2DE7 - chains A and F of the 6 polymer chains in the assembly; structure by X-ray diffraction, 2.00 A resolution.

[Chain A]
Molecule: terminal oxygenase component of carbazole
Notes: EC 1.14.12.-
Chain sequence (392 residues; each row starts with the number of its first residue):
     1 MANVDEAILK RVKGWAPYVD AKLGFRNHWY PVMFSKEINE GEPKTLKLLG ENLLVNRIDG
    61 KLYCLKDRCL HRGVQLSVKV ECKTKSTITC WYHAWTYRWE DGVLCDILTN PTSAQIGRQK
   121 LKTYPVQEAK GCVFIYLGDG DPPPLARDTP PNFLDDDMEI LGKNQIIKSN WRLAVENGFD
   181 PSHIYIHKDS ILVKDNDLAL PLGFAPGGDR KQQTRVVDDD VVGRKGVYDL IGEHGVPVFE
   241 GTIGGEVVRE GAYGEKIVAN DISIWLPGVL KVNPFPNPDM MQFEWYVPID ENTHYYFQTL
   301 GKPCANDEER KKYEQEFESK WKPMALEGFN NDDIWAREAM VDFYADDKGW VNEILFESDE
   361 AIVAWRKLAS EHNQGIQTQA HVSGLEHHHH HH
Unresolved in the structure: 390-392
Differences from the reference sequence: expression tag (385-392)
Bound ions: 2Fe-2S cluster Fe: Cys-69, His-71, Cys-90, His-93; Fe2+: His-183, His-187, Asp-333
Residues lining bound ligands: 2Fe-2S cluster (FES): Cys-69, His-71, Arg-72, Val-74, Cys-90, Tyr-92, His-93, Ala-94, Trp-95

[Chain F]
Molecule: ferredoxin component of carbazole
Organism: Pseudomonas resinovorans
Notes: EC 1.14.12.-
Chain sequence (115 residues; each row starts with the number of its first residue):
     1 MNQIWLKVCA ASDMQPGTIR RVNRVGAAPL AVYRVGDQFY ATEDTCTHGI ASLSEGTLDG
    61 DVIECPFHGG AFNVCTGMPA SSPCTVPLGV FEVEVKEGEV YVAGEKKLEH HHHHH
Unresolved in the structure: 1-3, 108-115
Differences from the reference sequence: expression tag (108-115)
Bound ions: 2Fe-2S cluster Fe: Cys-46, His-48, Cys-65, His-68
Residues lining bound ligands: 2Fe-2S cluster (FES): Cys-46, His-48, Gly-49, Ile-50, Ala-51, Cys-65, Phe-67, His-68, Gly-69, Gly-70, Pro-83, Cys-84

[Interface between chain A and chain F]
Pairs across the interface (16; chain A residue first):
  Gln-115(A) with Gly-49(F)
  Arg-118(A) with Glu-43(F), salt bridge; Thr-47(F); Val-86(F); Pro-87(F), hydrogen bond (side chain-backbone)
  Gln-119(A) with Thr-47(F), hydrogen bond (side chain-backbone)
  Leu-385(A) with Ser-82(F)
  Glu-386(A) with Ser-82(F)
  His-387(A) with Ala-80(F); Ser-81(F); Ser-82(F), hydrogen bond (backbone-side chain)
  His-388(A) with Ser-81(F)
  His-389(A) with Asp-59(F), salt bridge; Val-62(F); Ala-80(F); Ser-81(F), hydrogen bond (backbone-side chain)
Also at the interface, not in a pair above, chain F (15 interface residues in all): His-48, Glu-64, Ala-71, Leu-88, Gly-89

[In short]
Chain A and chain F form an interface of 8 and 15 residues respectively, with 4 hydrogen bonds and 2 salt
bridges. Polar pairs include Arg-118(A)/Glu-43(F), His-389(A)/Asp-59(F) and Arg-118(A)/Pro-87(F). Chain A
binds 2Fe-2S cluster. Ligands of chain F: 2Fe-2S cluster.
Chain A is terminal oxygenase component of carbazole and chain F is ferredoxin component of carbazole
(Pseudomonas resinovorans); the structure, The substrate-bound complex between oxygenase and ferredoxin in
carbazole 1,9a-dioxygenase, was determined by X-ray diffraction (same publication as 2DE5 and 2DE6).
